Entry 6MTI (electron microscopy, 10.40 A resolution (very low resolution: no residue pairs are listed; an interface is given only as per-side residue counts)); this record covers chains 3 and C of the 30 polymer chains in the assembly.

# Chain 3
Protein: Synaptotagmin-1
From: Rattus norvegicus
Notes: fragment: C2A and C2B domains, residues 141-421
Reference sequence: P21707 (SYT1_RAT); the author numbering skips numbers that UniProt does not, so the offset changes along the chain: 141-267 = UniProt 141-267; 549-702 = UniProt 268-421
Amino-acid sequence (281 residues; row label = number of the first residue in the row; note: 281 numbers in that range are skipped by the numbering (no residue carries them; nothing is unmodelled there)):
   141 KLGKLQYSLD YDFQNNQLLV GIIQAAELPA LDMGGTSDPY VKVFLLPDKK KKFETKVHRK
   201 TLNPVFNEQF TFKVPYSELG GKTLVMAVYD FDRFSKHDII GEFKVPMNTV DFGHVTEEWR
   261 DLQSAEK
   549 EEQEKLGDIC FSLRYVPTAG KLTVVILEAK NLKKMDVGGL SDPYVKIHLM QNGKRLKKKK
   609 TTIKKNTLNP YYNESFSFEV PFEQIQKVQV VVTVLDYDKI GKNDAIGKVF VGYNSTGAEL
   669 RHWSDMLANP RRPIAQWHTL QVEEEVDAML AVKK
Disordered / not traced: 549, 702
UniProt features mapped onto this chain:
  - binding site (Ca(2+)): Leu171, Asp172, Asp178, Asp230, Phe231, Asp232, Ser235, Lys236, Asp238, Asp584, Asp590, Asp644, Asp646, Asp652
  - modified residue: Tyr229 (Phosphotyrosine), Ser264 (Phosphoserine), Ser623 (Phosphoserine), Ser625 (Phosphoserine)
Metal / ion sites: Mg2+ site 1: Asp172, Asp178, Phe231, Asp232; Mg2+ site 2: Asp584, Asp590, Asp644, Asp646

# Chain C
Protein: Synaptosomal-associated protein 25
From: Rattus norvegicus
Reference sequence: P60881 (SNP25_RAT), isoform P60881-2; residues 7-83 here = UniProt positions 7-83
Amino-acid sequence (77 residues; each row starts with the number of its first residue):
     7 MRNELEEMQR RADQLADESL ESTRRMLQLV EESKDAGIRT LVMLDEQGEQ LDRVEEGMNH
    67 INQDMKEAEK NLKDLGK
Disordered / not traced: 7-9, 83

# How chain 3 and chain C interact
At this resolution (10 A) residue pairs are not listed: 10 residues of chain 3 and 8 of chain C lie at the interface.

# Summary
10 residues of chain 3 face 8 of chain C across their interface. The Mg2+ site 1 is built by Asp172(3),
Asp178(3), Phe231(3) and Asp232(3). Asp584(3), Asp590(3), Asp644(3) and Asp646(3) form the Mg2+ site 2. From
UniProt: 14 Ca2+-binding residues on chain 3.
Here chain 3 is Synaptotagmin-1 and chain C is Synaptosomal-associated protein 25, both from Rattus
norvegicus. Entry 6MTI (Synaptotagmin-1 C2A, C2B domains and SNARE-pin proteins (5CCI) individually docked
into Cryo-EM map of C2AB-SNARE complexes ...) was determined by electron microscopy.
